7SU9 - chains A and C of the 5 polymer chains in the assembly; structure by X-ray diffraction, 1.99 A resolution.

# Chain A
Molecule: MHC class I antigen
Organism: Homo sapiens
UniProtKB: A0A7T3RIQ2 (A0A7T3RIQ2_HUMAN); residues 1-280 here correspond to UniProt positions 25-304 (UniProt number = residue number + 24)
Amino-acid sequence (280 residues; each row starts with the number of its first residue):
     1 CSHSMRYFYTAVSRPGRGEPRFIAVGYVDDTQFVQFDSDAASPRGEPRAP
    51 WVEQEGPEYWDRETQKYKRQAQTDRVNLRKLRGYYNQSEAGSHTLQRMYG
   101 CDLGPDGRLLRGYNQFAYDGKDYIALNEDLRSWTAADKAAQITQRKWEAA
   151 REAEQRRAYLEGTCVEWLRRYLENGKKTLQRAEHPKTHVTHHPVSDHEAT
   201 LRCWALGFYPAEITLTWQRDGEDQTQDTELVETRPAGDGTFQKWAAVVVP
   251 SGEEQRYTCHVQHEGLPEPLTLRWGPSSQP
Not modelled in the structure: 1, 275-280
Cystine bridges: Cys101-Cys164, Cys203-Cys259
Reported in the primary citation:
  - binding site for KRAS-G12D-9mer with A18L substitution (chain C): Tyr171
  - mutagenesis - N77S: increased signaling in response to Jurkat-TCR9a
  - mutagenesis - K80N: unchanged signaling in response to Jurkat-TCR9a
  - mutagenesis - N77S, K80N: unchanged signaling in response to TCR10

# Chain C
Molecule: KRAS-G12D-9mer with A18L substitution
Amino-acid sequence (9 residues; each row starts with the number of its first residue):
     1 GADGVGKSL

# Chain A / chain C interface
Residue-residue contacts (37; chain A residue first):
  Met5(A) - Gly1(C)
  Tyr7(A) - Gly1(C)  hydrogen bond (side chain-backbone)
  Tyr7(A) - Ala2(C)  hydrogen bond (side chain-backbone)
  Tyr9(A) - Ala2(C)
  Glu63(A) - Gly1(C)
  Glu63(A) - Ala2(C)  hydrogen bond (side chain-backbone)
  Lys66(A) - Ala2(C)  hydrogen bond (side chain-backbone)
  Lys66(A) - Asp3(C)
  Lys66(A) - Val5(C)
  Arg69(A) - Val5(C)
  Gln70(A) - Val5(C)
  Thr73(A) - Val5(C)
  Asn77(A) - Ser8(C)
  Asn77(A) - Leu9(C)  hydrogen bond (side chain-backbone)
  Lys80(A) - Leu9(C)
  Leu81(A) - Leu9(C)  hydrophobic
  Tyr84(A) - Leu9(C)  hydrogen bond (side chain-backbone)
  Leu95(A) - Leu9(C)  hydrophobic
  Arg97(A) - Asp3(C)  salt bridge
  Tyr99(A) - Ala2(C)
  Tyr99(A) - Asp3(C)  hydrogen bond (side chain-backbone)
  Thr143(A) - Leu9(C)  hydrogen bond (side chain-backbone)
  Lys146(A) - Lys7(C)
  Lys146(A) - Ser8(C)  hydrogen bond
  Lys146(A) - Leu9(C)  hydrogen bond (side chain-backbone)
  Trp147(A) - Lys7(C)  hydrogen bond (side chain-backbone)
  Trp147(A) - Ser8(C)  hydrogen bond (side chain-backbone)
  Trp147(A) - Leu9(C)  hydrophobic
  Glu152(A) - Gly6(C)
  Glu152(A) - Lys7(C)  hydrogen bond (side chain-backbone)
  Arg156(A) - Asp3(C)  salt bridge
  Arg156(A) - Gly6(C)
  Tyr159(A) - Gly1(C)  hydrogen bond (side chain-backbone)
  Tyr159(A) - Ala2(C)
  Tyr159(A) - Asp3(C)
  Trp167(A) - Gly1(C)
  Tyr171(A) - Gly1(C)  hydrogen bond (side chain-backbone)
Interface residues without a listed pair, chain A (29 interface residues in all): Phe33, Tyr59, Tyr67, Val76, Phe116, Ala150
Interface residues without a listed pair, chain C (9 interface residues in all): Gly4
From the paper, about this interface:
  - residue pairs: Tyr171(A)-Gly1(C)

# Summary
The interface between chain A and chain C involves 29 residues on one side and 9 on the other, with 15
hydrogen bonds and 2 salt bridges. Among the polar pairs are Arg97(A)-Asp3(C), Arg156(A)-Asp3(C) and
Tyr7(A)-Gly1(C). The authors report a contact between Tyr171(A) and Gly1(C). The paper reports a binding site
for KRAS-G12D-9mer with A18L substitution (chain C) at Tyr171(A); N77S of chain A increases signaling in
response to Jurkat-TCR9a.
Chain A is MHC class I antigen (Homo sapiens) and chain C is KRAS-G12D-9mer with A18L substitution; the
structure, KRAS-G12D specific TCR9a in complex with C*05-GADGVGKSL, was determined by X-ray diffraction.
